PDB entry 6MZE | X-ray diffraction, 3.60 A resolution | chains B and E of the 14 polymer chains in the assembly

# Chain B
Name: Tubulin beta chain
From: Sus scrofa
UniProtKB: P02554 (TBB_PIG); the author numbering skips numbers that UniProt does not, so the offset changes along the chain: 1-42 = UniProt 1-42; 45-360 = UniProt 43-358; 369-455 = UniProt 359-445
Chain sequence (445 residues; numbered 1 to 455; 10 numbers in that range are skipped by the numbering (no residue carries them; nothing is unmodelled there); the number before each row is that of its first residue):
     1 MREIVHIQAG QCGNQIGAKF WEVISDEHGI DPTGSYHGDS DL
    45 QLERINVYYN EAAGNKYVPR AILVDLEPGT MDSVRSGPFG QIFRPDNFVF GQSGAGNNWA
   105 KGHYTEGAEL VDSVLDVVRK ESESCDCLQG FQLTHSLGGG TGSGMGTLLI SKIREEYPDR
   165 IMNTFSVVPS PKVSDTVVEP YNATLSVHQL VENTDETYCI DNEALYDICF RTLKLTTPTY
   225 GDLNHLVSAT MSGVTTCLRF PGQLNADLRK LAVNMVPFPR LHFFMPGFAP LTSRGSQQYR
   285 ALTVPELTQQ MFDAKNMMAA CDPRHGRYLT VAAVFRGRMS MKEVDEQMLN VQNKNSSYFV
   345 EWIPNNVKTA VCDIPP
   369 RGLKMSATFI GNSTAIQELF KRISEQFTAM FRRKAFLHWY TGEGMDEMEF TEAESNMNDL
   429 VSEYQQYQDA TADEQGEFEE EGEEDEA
Unresolved in the structure: 55-61, 442-455
Residues lining bound ligands: GDP (guanosine-5'-diphosphate): G10, Q11, C12, Q15, I16, D69, N101, S140, G142, G143, G144, T145, G146, V171, P173, V177, S178, E183, N206, L209, Y224, L227, N228
Curated features (UniProtKB/Swiss-Prot):
  - motif: M1 to I4 (MREI motif)
  - binding site (GTP): Q11, E71, S140, G144, T145, G146, N206, N228
  - binding site (Mg(2+)): E71
  - modified residue: S40 (Phosphoserine), K60 (N6-acetyllysine), S174 (Phosphoserine), T287 (Phosphothreonine), T292 (Phosphothreonine), R320 (Omega-N-methylarginine), E448 (5-glutamyl polyglutamate)
  - cross-link (Glycyl lysine isopeptide (Lys-Gly)): K60 (interchain with G-Cter in ubiquitin), K326 (interchain with G-Cter in ubiquitin)

# Chain E
Name: Protein Stu2p/Alp14p
From: Lachancea kluyveri NRRL Y-12651
Notes: engineered mutation(s): 256-297 residue linkers were replaced by the shorter linker (AVPAQSDNNSTLQTDKDGDTLMGN)
Chain sequence (536 residues; each row starts with the number of its first residue; note: 18 numbers in that range are skipped by the numbering (no residue carries them; nothing is unmodelled there)):
     1 MADQDDVDFT TLPLEQRASH KVWKARLNAY QELNNLFTKS SVISPPNDVA NYWLDPELFA
    61 SYIVDSNVVA QENAIIALHT LLEYISQVPN VSTSKLRLQW IPPLVEKGLS SSRAATKAKA
   121 TDCIMLLTQS DTSIQQTVNL MLPSLSNKLP RLVSSCVKCL ATIIEEFGFI NVSDINILLS
   181 EILEPLPKLS SHADRNVRSE TMNLILQIYK WFGKELLQEL LLEKLKPIQQ RDLSRMFEKY
   241 EGTIPPKQQP RLFQWAVPAQ
   279 SDNNSTLQTD KDGDTLMGNA VDPFELLPPS VILDKFPADF QTRISSTKWK DRVEALEEIH
   339 NNVLKPVKKL AHKNQDYSDY LRVLANVIQK DANVQAVTIA ANSVQLLCNS LRSNFTRSYG
   399 AIVLVPLLER TKEKKPSVNE AICSALDAVA TYCGFDDCLE ETLNYMKHKT PQVRIECTKF
   459 LTRMLQGWKS DGPLQNQLLF KLLPEVTTAV LKIVNDTQPT TRNTGFECFA TLMKLVGERE
   519 LADPLEKLDN LKKKKIYEYY EKVEVATGLE HHHHHH
Unresolved in the structure: 1-13, 44-45, 279-296, 544-554
From the paper describing this entry:
  - self-association interface (contacts with another copy of this molecule); pairs are residue here / residue on that copy: E219-K346 (salt bridge), L220-L304 (hydrophobic contact), L220, F302, L304, L305
  - contacts within the chain: S41-E518, I43-L477 (hydrophobic contact), I43-L472 (hydrophobic contact), K39-E524 (salt bridge)

# How chain B and chain E interact
Pairs across the interface (13):
  Y108(B) with V68(E), hydrophobic; R113(E)
  T109(B) with W23(E)
  E159(B) with L149(E); R151(E), salt bridge
  E160(B) with K148(E)
  P162(B) with K148(E); P150(E)
  D163(B) with K148(E), salt bridge
  G410(B) with K24(E)
  E411(B) with W23(E)
  G412(B) with W23(E); V69(E)
Also at the interface, not in a pair above, chain B (10 interface residues in all): D116
Also at the interface, not in a pair above, chain E (11 interface residues in all): S66, N67

# Summary
10 residues of chain B face 11 of chain E across their interface, with 2 salt bridges. Polar pairs include
E159(B)-R151(E) and D163(B)-K148(E). Bound to chain B: GDP. From the paper: a self-association interface
involving E219(E), L220(E) and F302(E) among others; contacts within the chain involving S41(E), E518(E) and
I43(E) among others.
Here chain B is Tubulin beta chain (Sus scrofa) and chain E is Protein Stu2p/Alp14p (Lachancea kluyveri NRRL
Y-12651). Entry 6MZE (Structural Basis of Tubulin Recruitment and Assembly by Microtubule Polymerases with
Tumor Overexpressed Gene (TOG) Domain ...) was determined by X-ray diffraction (same publication as 6MZF and
6MZG).
